PDB entry 3G2P | X-ray diffraction, 2.95 A resolution | chains A and B

== Chain A (and B) ==
Name: Pcza361.24
Source organism: Amycolatopsis orientalis
Notes: chain B of this document is another copy of the same molecule, construct and numbering; everything in this record applies to it too
Reference sequence: O52805 (O52805_AMYOR); residues 1-280 here = UniProt positions 1-280
Amino-acid sequence (299 residues; row label = number of the first residue in the row; numbers below 1 keep their minus sign (Met-18 is residue -18)):
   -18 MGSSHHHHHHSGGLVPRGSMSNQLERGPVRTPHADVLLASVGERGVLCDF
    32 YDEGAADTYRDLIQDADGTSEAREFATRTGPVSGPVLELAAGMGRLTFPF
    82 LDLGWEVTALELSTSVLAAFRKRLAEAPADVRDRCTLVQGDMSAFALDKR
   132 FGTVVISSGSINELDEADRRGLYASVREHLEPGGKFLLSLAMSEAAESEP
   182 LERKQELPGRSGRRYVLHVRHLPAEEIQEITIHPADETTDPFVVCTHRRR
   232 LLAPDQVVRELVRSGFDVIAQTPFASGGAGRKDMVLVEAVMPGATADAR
Not modelled in the structure: -18 to 7, 38-46, 61-62, 192-195, 274-280 (chain B: -18 to 7, 26-28, 33-46, 191-192, 216-225, 274-280)
Differences from the reference sequence: expression tag (-18 to 0)
Residues lining bound ligands: S-adenosylhomocysteine (SAH): Glu69, Ala71, Ala72, Gly73, Arg76, Leu77, Leu91, Glu92, Leu93, Ser94, Val97, Gly121, Asp122, Met123, Ser138, Gly140, Ser141, Glu144, Leu145
What the authors report for this chain:
  - mutagenesis - H228A: abolished catalytic activity on desulfo-A47934
  - catalytic residues: His228
  - catalytic residues: Tyr32 (proposed by the authors, not directly observed)

== Interface between chain A and chain B ==
Pairs across the interface (67):
  Pro13(A) with Arg201(B)
  His14(A) with His199(B), hydrogen bond
  Asp146(A) with Glu147(B)
  Glu147(A) with Asp146(B)
  Arg151(A) with Asp146(B), salt bridge
  Ser174(A) with His202(B)
  Glu175(A) with Leu182(B); Arg184(B)
  Tyr196(A) with His214(B); Pro215(B)
  Val197(A) with Thr212(B); Ile213(B); His214(B), hydrogen bond (backbone-backbone)
  Leu198(A) with Ile211(B), hydrophobic; Thr212(B)
  His199(A) with His14(B), hydrogen bond; Glu210(B); Ile211(B); Thr212(B), hydrogen bond (backbone-backbone)
  Val200(A) with Glu210(B)
  Arg201(A) with Pro13(B); Ile208(B); Gln209(B); Glu210(B), salt bridge
  His202(A) with Ser174(B); Glu207(B), salt bridge; Ile208(B); Gln209(B); Leu232(B)
  Leu203(A) with Glu207(B); Ile208(B), hydrogen bond (backbone-backbone); Arg229(B)
  Ala205(A) with Glu206(B), hydrogen bond (backbone-backbone)
  Glu206(A) with Ala205(B), hydrogen bond (backbone-backbone); Glu206(B), hydrogen bond (backbone-backbone)
  Glu207(A) with His202(B); Leu203(B)
  Ile208(A) with Arg201(B); His202(B); Leu203(B), hydrogen bond (backbone-backbone); Arg240(B)
  Gln209(A) with Arg201(B); His202(B)
  Glu210(A) with His199(B); Val200(B); Arg201(B), salt bridge; Leu203(B)
  Ile211(A) with His199(B); Val200(B), hydrophobic
  Thr212(A) with Val197(B); Leu198(B); His199(B), hydrogen bond (backbone-backbone)
  Ile213(A) with Tyr196(B), hydrophobic; Val197(B); Leu198(B), hydrophobic
  His214(A) with Tyr196(B); Val197(B), hydrogen bond (backbone-backbone); His199(B)
  Pro215(A) with Arg195(B); Tyr196(B)
  Ala216(A) with Arg195(B), hydrogen bond (backbone-backbone); Val197(B), hydrophobic
  Thr220(A) with Arg194(B)
  Arg229(A) with Leu203(B)
  Leu232(A) with His202(B)
  Arg240(A) with Ile208(B)
  Arg262(A) with Arg184(B)
Interface residues without a listed pair, chain A (35 interface residues in all): Ala36, Pro204, Gln237
Interface residues without a listed pair, chain B (34 interface residues in all): Glu183, Pro204, Gln237

== In short ==
35 residues of chain A and 34 residues of chain B are in contact, with 12 hydrogen bonds and 4 salt bridges.
Among the polar pairs are Arg151(A)-Asp146(B), Arg201(A)-Glu210(B) and His202(A)-Glu207(B). Bound to chain A:
S-adenosylhomocysteine. The paper reports catalytic residues His228(A) and Tyr32(A); H228A of chain A
abolishes catalytic activity on desulfo-A47934.
Both chains are Pcza361.24 (Amycolatopsis orientalis). Entry 3G2P (Crystal Structure of the Glycopeptide
N-methyltransferase MtfA complexed with (S)-adenosyl-L-homocysteine (SAH)) was determined by X-ray diffraction
(same publication as 3G2M, 3G2O and 3G2Q).
